2PLJ - chains A and B; structure by X-ray diffraction, 1.70 A resolution.

Chain A (and B):
Protein: lysine/ornithine decarboxylase
Organism: Vibrio vulnificus
Notes: EC 4.1.1.18, 4.1.1.17; chain B of this document is another copy of the same molecule, construct and numbering; everything in this record applies to it too
UniProt: Q8D594 (Q8D594_VIBVU); residues 1-399 here = UniProt positions 1-399
Sequence (419 residues; each row starts with the number of its first residue; numbers below 1 keep their minus sign (Met-19 is residue -19)):
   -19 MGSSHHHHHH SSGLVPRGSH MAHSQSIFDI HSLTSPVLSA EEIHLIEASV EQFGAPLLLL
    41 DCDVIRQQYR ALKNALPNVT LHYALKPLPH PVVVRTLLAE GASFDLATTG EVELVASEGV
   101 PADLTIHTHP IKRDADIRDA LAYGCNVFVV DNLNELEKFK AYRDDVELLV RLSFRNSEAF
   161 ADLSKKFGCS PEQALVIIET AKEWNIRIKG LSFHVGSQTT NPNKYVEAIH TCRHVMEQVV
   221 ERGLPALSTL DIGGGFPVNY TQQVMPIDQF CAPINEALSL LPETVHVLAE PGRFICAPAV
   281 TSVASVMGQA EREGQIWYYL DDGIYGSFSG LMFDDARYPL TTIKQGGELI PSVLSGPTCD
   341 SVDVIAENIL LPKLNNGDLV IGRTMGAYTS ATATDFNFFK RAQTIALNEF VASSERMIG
Not modelled in the structure: -19 to 2, 12-15, 155-163, 392-399 (chain B: -19 to 16, 155-163, 325-326, 391-399)
Differences from the reference sequence: expression tag (-19 to 0)
Covalently attached groups: compound P3T linked to Lys66
Residues lining bound ligands: P3T ((4-{[(4-aminobutyl)amino]methyl}-5-hydroxy-6-methylpyridin-3-yl)methyl dihydrogen phosphate): Ala64, Pro67, Asp85, Arg151, His194, Ser197, Gln198, Gly234, Gly235, Phe236, Glu270, Pro271, Gly272, Arg273, Phe313, Asp314, Tyr368

Chain A / chain B interface:
Contacting residue pairs - 111 pairs, chain A then chain B:
  Lys66(A) - Phe376(B)
  Lys66(A) - Asn377(B)
  Pro69(A) - Phe378(B)  hydrophobic
  Thr88(A) - Asn377(B)  hydrogen bond (side chain-backbone)
  Thr88(A) - Phe378(B)
  Thr88(A) - Phe379(B)
  Gly90(A) - Phe378(B)
  Glu91(A) - Asn377(B)
  Glu91(A) - Phe378(B)
  His109(A) - Pro337(B)  hydrogen bond (side chain-backbone)
  His109(A) - Cys339(B)
  His109(A) - Phe379(B)
  Ile111(A) - Met287(B)
  Ile111(A) - Gly288(B)
  Ile111(A) - Tyr299(B)  hydrophobic
  Lys112(A) - Met287(B)
  Arg113(A) - Met287(B)
  Arg113(A) - Phe379(B)
  Asn132(A) - Gln289(B)  hydrogen bond (side chain-backbone)
  Asn132(A) - Ala290(B)
  Asn134(A) - Gln289(B)
  Asn134(A) - Asn356(B)  hydrogen bond
  Lys138(A) - Met287(B)  hydrogen bond (side chain-backbone)
  Lys138(A) - Gly288(B)
  Lys138(A) - Asn356(B)
  Ser153(A) - Arg292(B)  hydrogen bond
  Ser164(A) - Ser341(B)
  Lys165(A) - Arg292(B)  hydrogen bond (backbone-side chain)
  Lys165(A) - Trp297(B)
  Lys166(A) - Arg292(B)  hydrogen bond (backbone-side chain)
  Lys166(A) - Trp297(B)
  Lys166(A) - Tyr299(B)  hydrogen bond (backbone-side chain)
  Lys166(A) - Ser335(B)  hydrogen bond
  Lys166(A) - Gly336(B)  hydrogen bond (side chain-backbone)
  Lys166(A) - Thr338(B)  hydrogen bond (side chain-backbone)
  Lys166(A) - Asp340(B)  hydrogen bond (side chain-backbone)
  Lys166(A) - Asp343(B)  hydrogen bond (side chain-backbone)
  Phe167(A) - Arg292(B)  hydrogen bond (backbone-side chain)
  Phe167(A) - Tyr299(B)  hydrophobic
  Phe167(A) - Cys339(B)
  Gly168(A) - Arg292(B)  hydrogen bond (backbone-side chain)
  Gln173(A) - Glu291(B)
  Met287(A) - Ile111(B)
  Met287(A) - Lys112(B)
  Met287(A) - Arg113(B)
  Met287(A) - Lys138(B)  hydrogen bond (backbone-side chain)
  Gly288(A) - Ile111(B)
  Gly288(A) - Lys138(B)
  Gln289(A) - Asn132(B)  hydrogen bond (backbone-side chain)
  Gln289(A) - Asn134(B)
  Ala290(A) - Asn132(B)
  Arg292(A) - Ser153(B)  hydrogen bond
  Arg292(A) - Ser164(B)  hydrogen bond (side chain-backbone)
  Arg292(A) - Lys165(B)  hydrogen bond (side chain-backbone)
  Arg292(A) - Lys166(B)
  Arg292(A) - Phe167(B)  hydrogen bond (side chain-backbone)
  Arg292(A) - Gly168(B)  hydrogen bond (side chain-backbone)
  Trp297(A) - Lys165(B)
  Trp297(A) - Lys166(B)
  Tyr299(A) - Ile111(B)  hydrophobic
  Tyr299(A) - Lys166(B)  hydrogen bond (side chain-backbone)
  Tyr299(A) - Phe167(B)  hydrophobic
  Ile304(A) - Phe313(B)
  Tyr305(A) - Phe313(B)  hydrophobic
  Tyr305(A) - Thr372(B)
  Met312(A) - Met312(B)
  Met312(A) - Phe313(B)  hydrophobic
  Phe313(A) - Ile304(B)
  Phe313(A) - Tyr305(B)  hydrophobic
  Phe313(A) - Met312(B)  hydrophobic
  Phe313(A) - Phe313(B)  hydrophobic
  Phe313(A) - Val342(B)
  Ser335(A) - Lys166(B)  hydrogen bond
  Gly336(A) - Lys166(B)  hydrogen bond (backbone-side chain)
  Pro337(A) - His109(B)  hydrogen bond (backbone-side chain)
  Thr338(A) - Lys166(B)  hydrogen bond (backbone-side chain)
  Cys339(A) - Lys66(B)
  Cys339(A) - Ala87(B)  hydrophobic
  Cys339(A) - His109(B)
  Cys339(A) - Phe167(B)
  Asp340(A) - Lys166(B)  hydrogen bond (backbone-side chain)
  Ser341(A) - Lys165(B)
  Asp343(A) - Lys166(B)  hydrogen bond (backbone-side chain)
  Asn356(A) - Asn134(B)  hydrogen bond
  Asn356(A) - Lys138(B)
  Tyr368(A) - Phe376(B)  hydrophobic
  Ala371(A) - Phe376(B)
  Thr372(A) - Tyr305(B)
  Thr372(A) - Thr374(B)
  Thr372(A) - Phe376(B)
  Ala373(A) - Thr374(B)
  Thr374(A) - Thr372(B)
  Thr374(A) - Ala373(B)
  Thr374(A) - Thr374(B)
  Asp375(A) - Arg381(B)  salt bridge
  Phe376(A) - Lys66(B)
  Phe376(A) - Tyr368(B)  hydrophobic
  Phe376(A) - Ala371(B)
  Phe376(A) - Thr372(B)
  Asn377(A) - Lys66(B)
  Asn377(A) - Ala87(B)
  Asn377(A) - Thr88(B)  hydrogen bond (backbone-side chain)
  Asn377(A) - Glu91(B)  hydrogen bond
  Phe378(A) - Pro69(B)  hydrophobic
  Phe378(A) - Thr88(B)
  Phe378(A) - Gly90(B)
  Phe378(A) - Glu91(B)
  Phe379(A) - Thr88(B)
  Phe379(A) - His109(B)
  Arg381(A) - Asp375(B)  salt bridge
  Arg381(A) - Arg381(B)
Other interface residues (no listed pair), chain A (55 interface residues in all): Leu94, Pro110, Asp131, Asp301, Val342
Other interface residues (no listed pair), chain B (56 interface residues in all): Leu94, Pro110, Asp131, Asp301

Summary:
The interface between chain A and chain B involves 55 residues on one side and 56 on the other, with 33
hydrogen bonds and 2 salt bridges. Among the polar pairs are Asp375(A)-Arg381(B), Thr88(A)-Asn377(B) and
His109(A)-Pro337(B). Covalently linked compound P3T: at Lys66(A).
Chain A and chain B are both lysine/ornithine decarboxylase (Vibrio vulnificus); the structure, Crystal
structure of lysine/ornithine decarboxylase complexed with putrescine from Vibrio vulnificus, was determined
by X-ray diffraction, deposited together with 2PLK.
